Entry 5X1M (X-ray diffraction, 1.90 A resolution); this record covers chain A.

[Chain A]
Molecule: Vanillate/3-O-methylgallate O-demethylase
From: Sphingobium sp. SYK-6
UniProtKB: G2IQS7 (G2IQS7_9SPHN); numbering as in UniProt (aligned over 1-471)
Sequence (474 residues; row label = number of the first residue in the row; numbers below 1 keep their minus sign (Gly-2 is residue -2)):
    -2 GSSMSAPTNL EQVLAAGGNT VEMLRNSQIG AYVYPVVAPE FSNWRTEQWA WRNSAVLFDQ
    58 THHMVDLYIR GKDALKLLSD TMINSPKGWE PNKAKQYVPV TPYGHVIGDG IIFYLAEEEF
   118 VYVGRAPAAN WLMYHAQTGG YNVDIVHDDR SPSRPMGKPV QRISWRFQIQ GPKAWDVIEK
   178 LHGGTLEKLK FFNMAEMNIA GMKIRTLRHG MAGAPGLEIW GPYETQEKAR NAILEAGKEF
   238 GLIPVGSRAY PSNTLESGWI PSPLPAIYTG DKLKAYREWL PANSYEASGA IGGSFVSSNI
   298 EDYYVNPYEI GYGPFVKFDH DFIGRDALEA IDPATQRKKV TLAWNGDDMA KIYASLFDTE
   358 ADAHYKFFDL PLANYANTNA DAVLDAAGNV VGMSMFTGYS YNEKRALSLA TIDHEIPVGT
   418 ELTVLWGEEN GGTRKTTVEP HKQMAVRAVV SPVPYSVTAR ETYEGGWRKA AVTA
Unresolved in the structure: -2 to 1, 458-471
Construct notes: expression tag (-2 to 0)
Ligand contacts:
  - 3,4-dihydroxybenzoic acid (DHB), molecule 1: Tyr29, Tyr31, His60, Met61, Arg122, Tyr247, Pro248, Asn250, Thr251, Trp256, Pro258, Phe393
  - 3,4-dihydroxybenzoic acid (DHB), molecule 2: Ser291, Phe292, Val293, Ala379, Val387, Leu422

[Overview]
Bound to chain A: 3,4-dihydroxybenzoic acid.
Chain A is Vanillate/3-O-methylgallate O-demethylase (Sphingobium sp. SYK-6); the structure,
Vanillate/3-O-methylgallate O-demethylase, LigM, protocatechuate-tetrahydrofolate complex form, was determined
by X-ray diffraction (same publication as 5X1I, 5X1K, 5X1L and 5X1N).
